5KGW - chain A; structure by X-ray diffraction, 2.34 A resolution.

Chain A:
Name: Integrase
Organism: Human immunodeficiency virus 1
UniProtKB: Q76353 (Q76353_9HIV1); residues 50-212 here = UniProt positions 50-212
Chain sequence (163 residues; each row starts with the number of its first residue):
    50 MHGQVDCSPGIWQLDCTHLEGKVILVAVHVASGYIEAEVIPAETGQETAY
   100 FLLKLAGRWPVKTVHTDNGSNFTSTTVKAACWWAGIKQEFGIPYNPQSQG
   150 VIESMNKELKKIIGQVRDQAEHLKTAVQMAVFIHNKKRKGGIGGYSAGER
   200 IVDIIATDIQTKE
Unresolved in the structure: 50-55, 139-151, 189-192, 209-212
Construct notes: engineered mutation Lys185 (Phe in Q76353)
Modified residues: Cys65 (S-dimethylarsinoyl-cysteine; CAF); Cys130 (S-dimethylarsinoyl-cysteine; CAF)
Residues lining bound ligands: 7SK ((2S)-tert-butoxy[3-(3,4-dihydro-2H-1-benzopyran-6-yl)-1-methyl-1H-indol-2-yl]acetic acid): Gln95, Ala98, Tyr99, Leu102, Thr124, Thr125, Ala128, Ala129, Trp132, Gln168, Ala169, Glu170, His171, Lys173, Thr174, Met178
Reported in the primary citation:
  - binding site for 7SK: Glu170, His171, Thr174
  - mutagenesis - A128T (3.2 and 0.9 uM): unchanged catalytic activity on 7SK

Summary:
Ligands of chain A: compound 7SK. From the paper: a binding site for 7SK at Glu170, His171 and Thr174; A128T
leaves catalytic activity on 7SK unchanged.
Chain A is Integrase (Human immunodeficiency virus 1); the structure, HIV1 catalytic core domain in complex
with inhibitor:
(2S)-2-[3-(3,4-dihydro-2H-chromen-6-yl)-1-methyl-indol-2-yl]-2-[(2-methylpropan-2-yl)oxy]ethanoic acid, was
determined by X-ray diffraction together with 5KGX from the same study.
